PDB entry 1GFZ | X-ray diffraction, 2.30 A resolution | chain A

# Chain A
Molecule: Glycogen phosphorylase
From: Oryctolagus cuniculus
Notes: EC 2.4.1.1
UniProtKB: P00489 (PHS2_RABIT); residue numbers follow UniProt; this construct covers 1-842
Chain sequence (842 residues; row label = number of the first residue in the row):
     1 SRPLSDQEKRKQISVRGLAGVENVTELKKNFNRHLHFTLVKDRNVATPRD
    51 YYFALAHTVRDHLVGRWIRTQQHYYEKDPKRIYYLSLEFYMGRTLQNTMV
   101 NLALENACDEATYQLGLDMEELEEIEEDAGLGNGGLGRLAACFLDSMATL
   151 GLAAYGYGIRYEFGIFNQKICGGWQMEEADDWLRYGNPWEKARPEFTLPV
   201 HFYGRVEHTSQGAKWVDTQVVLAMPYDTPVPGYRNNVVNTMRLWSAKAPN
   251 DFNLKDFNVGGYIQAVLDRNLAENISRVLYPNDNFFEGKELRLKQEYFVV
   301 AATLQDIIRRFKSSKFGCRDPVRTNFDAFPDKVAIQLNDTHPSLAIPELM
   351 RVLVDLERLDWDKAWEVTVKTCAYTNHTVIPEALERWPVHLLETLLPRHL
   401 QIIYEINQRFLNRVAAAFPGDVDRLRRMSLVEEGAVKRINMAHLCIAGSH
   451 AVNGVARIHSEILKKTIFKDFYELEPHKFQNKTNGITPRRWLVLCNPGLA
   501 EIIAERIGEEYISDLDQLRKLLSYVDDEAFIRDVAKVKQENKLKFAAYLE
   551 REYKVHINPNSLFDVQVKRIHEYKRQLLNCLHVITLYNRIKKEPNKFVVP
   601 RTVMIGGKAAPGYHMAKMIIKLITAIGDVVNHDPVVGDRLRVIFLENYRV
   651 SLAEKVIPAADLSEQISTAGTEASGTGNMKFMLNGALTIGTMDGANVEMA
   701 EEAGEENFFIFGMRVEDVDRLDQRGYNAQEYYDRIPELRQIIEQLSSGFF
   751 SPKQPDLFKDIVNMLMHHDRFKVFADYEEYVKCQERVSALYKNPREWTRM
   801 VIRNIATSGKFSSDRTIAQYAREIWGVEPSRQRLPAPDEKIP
Not modelled in the structure: 1-12, 257-260, 317-323, 838-842
Differences from the reference sequence: conflict Ile380 (Leu in P00489)
Covalent attachments: pyridoxal phosphate (PLP) linked to Lys680
Ligand contacts:
  - caffeine (CFF): Asn282, Asp283, Asn284, Phe285, Glu382, His571, Glu572, Ala610, Gly612, Tyr613
  - inosinic acid (IMP): Asp42, Val45, Gln71, Gln72, Tyr75, Tyr155, Arg309, Arg310
  - pyridoxal phosphate (PLP): Tyr90, Gly134, Gly135, Arg138, Trp491, Val567, Lys568, Lys574, Tyr648, Arg649, Val650, Ala653, Gln665, Glu672, Gly675, Thr676, Gly677

# Overview
Chain A binds inosinic acid and caffeine. Pyridoxal phosphate is covalently linked to Lys680.
Chain A is Glycogen phosphorylase (Oryctolagus cuniculus); the structure, Flavopiridol inhibits glycogen
phosphorylase by binding at the inhibitor site, was determined by X-ray diffraction (same publication as 1C8K
and 1E1Y).
